PDB entry 7SH2 | electron microscopy, 3.23 A resolution | chains D and E of the 10 polymer chains in the assembly

== Chain D ==
Name: Replication factor C subunit 2
Organism: Saccharomyces cerevisiae
Reference sequence: P40348 (RFC2_YEAST); residue numbers follow UniProt; this construct covers 1-353
Amino-acid sequence (353 residues; row label = number of the first residue in the row):
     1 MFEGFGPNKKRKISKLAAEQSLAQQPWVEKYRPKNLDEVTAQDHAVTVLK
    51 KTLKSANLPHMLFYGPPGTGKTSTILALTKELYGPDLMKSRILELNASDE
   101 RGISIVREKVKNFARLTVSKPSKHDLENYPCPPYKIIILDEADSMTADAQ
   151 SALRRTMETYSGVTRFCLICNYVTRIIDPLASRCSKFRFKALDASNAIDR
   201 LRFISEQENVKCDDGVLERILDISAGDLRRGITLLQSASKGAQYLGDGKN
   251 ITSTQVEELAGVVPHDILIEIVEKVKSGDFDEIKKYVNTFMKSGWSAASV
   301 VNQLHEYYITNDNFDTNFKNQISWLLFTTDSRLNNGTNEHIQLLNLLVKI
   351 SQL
Disordered / not traced: 1-23
Ion coordination: Mg2+: Thr-72 (together with ATP-gamma-S)
Residues lining bound ligands:
  - ATP-gamma-S (AGS; phosphothiophosphoric acid-adenylate ester), molecule 1: Trp-27, Val-28, Tyr-31, Arg-32, Pro-33, Glu-38, Val-39, Thr-40, Gln-42, Pro-67, Gly-68, Thr-69, Gly-70, Lys-71, Thr-72, Ser-73, Asn-171, Leu-192, Arg-200, Leu-228, Arg-229, Ile-232
  - ATP-gamma-S (AGS), molecule 2: Arg-154, Arg-155, Glu-158, Pro-179, Arg-183
Curated features (UniProtKB/Swiss-Prot):
  - binding site (ATP): Val-28, Arg-32, Gly-65 to Ser-73, Asn-171, Arg-229
  - modified residue: Met-1 (N-acetylmethionine)

== Chain E ==
Name: Replication factor C subunit 5
Organism: Saccharomyces cerevisiae
Reference sequence: P38251 (RFC5_YEAST); residues 1-354 here = UniProt positions 1-354
Amino-acid sequence (354 residues; row label = number of the first residue in the row):
     1 MSLWVDKYRPKSLNALSHNEELTNFLKSLSDQPRDLPHLLLYGPNGTGKK
    51 TRCMALLESIFGPGVYRLKIDVRQFVTASNRKLELNVVSSPYHLEITPSD
   101 MGNNDRIVIQELLKEVAQMEQVDFQDSKDGLAHRYKCVIINEANSLTKDA
   151 QAALRRTMEKYSKNIRLIMVCDSMSPIIAPIKSRCLLIRCPAPSDSEIST
   201 ILSDVVTNERIQLETKDILKRIAQASNGNLRVSLLMLESMALNNELALKS
   251 SSPIIKPDWIIVIHKLTRKIVKERSVNSLIECRAVLYDLLAHCIPANIIL
   301 KELTFSLLDVETLNTTNKSSIIEYSSVFDERLSLGNKAIFHLEGFIAKVM
   351 CCLD
Disordered / not traced: 121-133
Residues lining bound ligands:
  - ADP (adenosine-5'-diphosphate): Val-5, Tyr-8, Arg-9, Pro-10, Leu-16, Ser-17, His-18, Pro-44, Asn-45, Gly-46, Thr-47, Gly-48, Lys-49, Lys-50, Thr-51, Arg-52, Ile-201, Leu-230, Arg-231, Leu-234
  - ATP-gamma-S (AGS; phosphothiophosphoric acid-adenylate ester): Arg-155, Glu-159, Pro-180, Arg-184
Curated features (UniProtKB/Swiss-Prot):
  - binding site (ATP): Val-5, Ser-17, Gly-43 to Thr-51, Arg-231

== Interface between chain D and chain E ==
Pairs across the interface (88; chain D residue first):
  Gln-24(D) / Arg-34(E)
  Gln-25(D) / Asp-35(E)
  Gln-25(D) / Ser-162(E)
  Pro-26(D) / Asp-35(E)
  Pro-26(D) / Leu-36(E)
  Pro-26(D) / Arg-166(E)
  Trp-27(D) / Asp-35(E)
  Glu-29(D) / Glu-159(E)
  Glu-29(D) / Ser-162(E)
  Arg-32(D) / Glu-159(E)  salt bridge
  Pro-67(D) / Pro-180(E)  hydrophobic
  Asn-96(D) / Arg-156(E)
  Ala-97(D) / Gln-110(E)  hydrogen bond (backbone-side chain)
  Ala-97(D) / Ala-152(E)  hydrophobic
  Ala-97(D) / Ala-153(E)
  Ser-98(D) / Gln-110(E)
  Ser-98(D) / Lys-114(E)
  Ser-98(D) / Arg-156(E)
  Ser-98(D) / Thr-157(E)  hydrogen bond
  Asp-99(D) / Gln-110(E)
  Asp-140(D) / Arg-156(E)  salt bridge
  Glu-141(D) / Ala-152(E)
  Glu-141(D) / Arg-156(E)
  Asn-171(D) / Arg-155(E)  hydrogen bond
  Asp-227(D) / Ser-183(E)  hydrogen bond
  Arg-229(D) / Glu-159(E)  salt bridge
  Arg-229(D) / Ser-183(E)
  Arg-229(D) / Arg-184(E)
  Thr-233(D) / Leu-186(E)
  Gln-236(D) / Asp-35(E)  hydrogen bond (side chain-backbone)
  Gln-236(D) / Pro-37(E)
  Ser-237(D) / Leu-186(E)
  Lys-240(D) / Ser-28(E)
  Lys-240(D) / Leu-29(E)
  Lys-240(D) / Gln-32(E)  hydrogen bond (side chain-backbone)
  Lys-240(D) / Asp-35(E)
  Gln-243(D) / Gln-32(E)  hydrogen bond
  Tyr-244(D) / Asn-24(E)
  Tyr-244(D) / Lys-27(E)
  Tyr-244(D) / Ser-28(E)
  Tyr-244(D) / Asp-31(E)
  Leu-259(D) / Phe-25(E)  hydrophobic
  Leu-259(D) / Leu-187(E)
  Ala-260(D) / Leu-187(E)
  Phe-280(D) / Leu-308(E)  hydrophobic
  Phe-280(D) / Lys-318(E)
  Lys-284(D) / Leu-308(E)
  Asn-288(D) / Asn-227(E)
  Met-291(D) / Pro-44(E)
  Lys-292(D) / Pro-44(E)
  Lys-292(D) / Ala-192(E)  hydrogen bond (backbone-backbone)
  Lys-292(D) / Asp-195(E)  salt bridge
  Lys-292(D) / Asn-227(E)
  Lys-292(D) / Gly-228(E)
  Ser-293(D) / Pro-191(E)
  Gly-294(D) / Tyr-42(E)
  Gly-294(D) / Pro-44(E)
  Trp-295(D) / Arg-189(E)
  Ser-296(D) / Met-174(E)
  Arg-332(D) / Ser-326(E)
  Arg-332(D) / Val-327(E)
  Arg-332(D) / Glu-330(E)  salt bridge
  Leu-333(D) / Ser-175(E)
  Asn-335(D) / Glu-330(E)  hydrogen bond
  Asn-335(D) / Ser-333(E)
  Asn-335(D) / Leu-334(E)
  Gly-336(D) / Pro-176(E)
  Gly-336(D) / Ser-333(E)
  Thr-337(D) / Ser-175(E)  hydrogen bond (backbone-side chain)
  Thr-337(D) / Asp-329(E)
  Thr-337(D) / Glu-330(E)
  Thr-337(D) / Ser-333(E)
  Asn-338(D) / Asn-297(E)  hydrogen bond (side chain-backbone)
  Asn-338(D) / Lys-301(E)
  Asn-338(D) / Asp-329(E)  hydrogen bond
  Glu-339(D) / Met-174(E)
  Glu-339(D) / Ser-175(E)  hydrogen bond (side chain-backbone)
  His-340(D) / Phe-305(E)
  Ile-341(D) / Lys-301(E)
  Ile-341(D) / Ser-325(E)
  Ile-341(D) / Ser-326(E)
  Ile-341(D) / Asp-329(E)
  Gln-342(D) / Ser-326(E)  hydrogen bond
  Leu-344(D) / Ile-322(E)  hydrophobic
  Asn-345(D) / Glu-323(E)
  Asn-345(D) / Ser-326(E)  hydrogen bond
  Lys-349(D) / Glu-323(E)  salt bridge
  Gln-352(D) / Ser-319(E)
Also at the interface, not in a pair above, chain D (56 interface residues in all): Val-28, Thr-72, Glu-94, Glu-100, Arg-230, Gly-241, Glu-258, Gly-261, Val-348
Also at the interface, not in a pair above, chain E (60 interface residues in all): Gly-43, Glu-111, Lys-160, Ala-179, Pro-193, Leu-300, Asp-309, Thr-315

== In short ==
56 residues of chain D face 60 of chain E across their interface; the contacts include 15 hydrogen bonds and 6
salt bridges. Among the polar pairs are Arg-32(D)/Glu-159(E), Asp-140(D)/Arg-156(E) and Arg-229(D)/Glu-159(E).
One ATP-gamma-S molecule is bound between chain D and chain E.
Here chain D is Replication factor C subunit 2 and chain E is Replication factor C subunit 5, both from
Saccharomyces cerevisiae. Entry 7SH2 (Structure of the yeast Rad24-RFC loader bound to DNA and the open 9-1-1
clamp) was determined by electron microscopy, deposited together with 7SGZ.
